Entry 7CWT (electron microscopy, 3.70 A resolution); this record covers chains A and D of the 15 polymer chains in the assembly.

== Chain A ==
Name: Spike glycoprotein
Source organism: Severe acute respiratory syndrome coronavirus 2
Reference sequence: P0DTC2 (SPIKE_SARS2); numbering as in UniProt (aligned over 14-1147)
Amino-acid sequence (1134 residues; each row starts with the number of its first residue):
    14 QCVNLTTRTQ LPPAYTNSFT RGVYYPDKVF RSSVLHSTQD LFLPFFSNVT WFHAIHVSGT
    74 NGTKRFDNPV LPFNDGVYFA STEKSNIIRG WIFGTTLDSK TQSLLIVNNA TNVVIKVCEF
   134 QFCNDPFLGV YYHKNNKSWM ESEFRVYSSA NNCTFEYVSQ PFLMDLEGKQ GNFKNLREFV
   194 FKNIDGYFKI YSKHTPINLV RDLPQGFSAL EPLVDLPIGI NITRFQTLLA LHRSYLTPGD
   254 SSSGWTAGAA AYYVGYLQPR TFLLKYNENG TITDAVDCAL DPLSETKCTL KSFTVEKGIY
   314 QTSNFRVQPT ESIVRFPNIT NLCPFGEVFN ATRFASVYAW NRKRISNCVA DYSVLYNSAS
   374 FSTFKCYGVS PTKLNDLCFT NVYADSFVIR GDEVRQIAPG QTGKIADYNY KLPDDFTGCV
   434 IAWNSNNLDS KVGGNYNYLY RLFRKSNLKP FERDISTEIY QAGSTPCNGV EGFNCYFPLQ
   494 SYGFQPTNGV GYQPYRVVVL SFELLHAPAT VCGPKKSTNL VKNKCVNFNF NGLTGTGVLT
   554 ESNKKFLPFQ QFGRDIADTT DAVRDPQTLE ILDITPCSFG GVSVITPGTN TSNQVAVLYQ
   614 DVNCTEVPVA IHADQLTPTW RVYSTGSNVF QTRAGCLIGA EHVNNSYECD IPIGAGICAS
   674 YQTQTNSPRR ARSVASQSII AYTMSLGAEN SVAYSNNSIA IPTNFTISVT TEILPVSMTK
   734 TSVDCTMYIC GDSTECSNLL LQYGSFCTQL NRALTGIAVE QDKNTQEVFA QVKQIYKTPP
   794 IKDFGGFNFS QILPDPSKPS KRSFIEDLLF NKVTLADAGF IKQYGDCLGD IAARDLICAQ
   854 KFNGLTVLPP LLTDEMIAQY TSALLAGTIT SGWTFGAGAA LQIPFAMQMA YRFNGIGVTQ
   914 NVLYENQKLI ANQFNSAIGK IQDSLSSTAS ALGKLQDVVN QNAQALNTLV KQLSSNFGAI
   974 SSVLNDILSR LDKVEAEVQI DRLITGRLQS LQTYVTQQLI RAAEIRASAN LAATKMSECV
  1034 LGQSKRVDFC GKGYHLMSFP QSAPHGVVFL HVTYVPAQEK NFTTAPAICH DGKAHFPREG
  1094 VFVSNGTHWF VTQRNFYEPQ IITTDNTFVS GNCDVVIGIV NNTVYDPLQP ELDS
Not modelled in the structure: 252-255, 328-334, 526-531, 621-640, 677-688, 828-847
Disulfide bonds: Cys15-Cys136, Cys131-Cys166, Cys291-Cys301, Cys336-Cys361, Cys379-Cys432, Cys480-Cys488, Cys617-Cys649, Cys662-Cys671, Cys738-Cys760, Cys743-Cys749, Cys1032-Cys1043, Cys1082-Cys1126
Covalently attached groups: N-acetylglucosamine (NAG) linked to Asn616, Asn717, Asn801, Asn1074, Asn1098
UniProt features mapped onto this chain:
  - region: Asn280 to Cys301 (Putative superantigen), Arg403 to Asp405 (Integrin-binding motif), Asn448 to Phe456 (Immunodominant HLA epitope recognized by the CD8+), Pro681 to Ala684 (Putative superantigen), Ser816 to Tyr837 (Fusion peptide 1), Lys835 to Phe855 (Fusion peptide 2)
  - site (Cleavage): Arg685, Ser686, Arg815, Ser816
  - glycosylation: Asn17 (N-linked (GlcNAc...) (complex) asparagine), Asn61 (N-linked (GlcNAc...) (hybrid) asparagine), Asn74 (N-linked (GlcNAc...) (complex) asparagine), Asn122 (N-linked (GlcNAc...) (hybrid) asparagine), Asn149 (N-linked (GlcNAc...) (complex) asparagine), Asn165 (N-linked (GlcNAc...) (complex) asparagine), Asn234 (N-linked (GlcNAc...) (high mannose) asparagine), Asn282 (N-linked (GlcNAc...) (complex) asparagine), Thr323 (O-linked (GalNAc) threonine), Ser325 (O-linked (HexNAc...) serine), Asn331 (N-linked (GlcNAc...) (complex) asparagine), Asn343 (N-linked (GlcNAc...) (complex) asparagine), Asn603 (N-linked (GlcNAc...) (hybrid) asparagine), Asn616 (N-linked (GlcNAc...) (complex) asparagine), Asn657 (N-linked (GlcNAc...) (complex) asparagine), Thr676 (O-linked (GlcNAc...) threonine), Thr678 (O-linked (GlcNAc...) threonine), Asn709 (N-linked (GlcNAc...) (high mannose) asparagine), Asn717 (N-linked (GlcNAc...) (hybrid) asparagine), Asn801 (N-linked (GlcNAc...) (hybrid) asparagine) and 3 more in UniProt
  - natural variant: Leu18 (L18F: In strain: Beta/B.1.351, Gamma/P.1 and 1 more), Thr19 (T19I: In strain: Omicron/BQ.1.1, Omicron/XBB.1.5 and 1 more; T19R: In strain: Delta/B.1.617.2, Omicron/BA.2 and 4 more), Thr20 (T20N: In strain: Gamma/P.1), Leu24 to Ala27 (sequence variant, change not given here; In strain: Omicron/BA.2, Omicron/BA.2.12.1 and 6 more), Pro26 (P26S: In strain: Gamma/P.1), Gln52 (Q52H: In strain: Omicron/EG.5.1), Ala67 (A67V: In strain: Eta/B.1.525, Omicron/BA.1), His69 to Val70 (deletion: In strain: Alpha/B.1.1.7, Eta/B.1.525 and 5 more), Gly75 (G75V: In strain: Lambda/C.37), Thr76 (T76I: In strain: Lambda/C.37), Asp80 (D80A: In strain: Beta/B.1.351), Val83 (V83A: In strain: Omicron/XBB.1.5, Omicron/EG.5.1), 79 further natural variant entries in UniProt
  - mutagenesis: His69 to Val70 (Increased incorporation of cleaved spike into virions), Asn121 (N121Q: Partial loss of biliverdin affinity), Arg190 (R190K: Partial loss of biliverdin affinity), Asn234 (N234Q: Increased resistance to neutralizing antibodies), Asn331 (N331Q: Reduced viral infectivity), Asn343 (N343Q: Reduced viral infectivity), Leu452 (L452R: Increased resistance to neutralizing antibodies. Decreases HLA binding to NF9 epitope. Increased binding affinity to human ACE2), Tyr453 (Y453F: Decreased HLA binding to NF9 epitope. Increased binding affinity to human ACE2), Ala475 (A475V: Increased resistance to neutralizing antibodies), Val483 (V483A: Increased resistance to neutralizing antibodies), Glu484 (E484D: Increased replication in human TMEM106B overexpressing cells), Phe490 (F490L: Increased resistance to neutralizing antibodies and human covalescent sera neutralization), 15 further mutagenesis entries in UniProt

== Chain D ==
Name: Light chain Fab of HB27
Source organism: Homo sapiens
Notes: antibody fragment or engineered binder
Amino-acid sequence (111 residues; numbered 2 to 112; the number before each row is that of its first residue):
     2 IVLTQSPTLS LSPGERATLS CRASESVDNY GISFMNWFQQ KPGQAPRLLI YAASNQGSGI
    62 PSRFSGSGSG TDFSLTISSL EPEDFAVYFC QQSKEVPRIF GQGTKVEILK R
Disulfide bonds: Cys22-Cys91

== How chain A and chain D interact ==
Pairs across the interface - 8 pairs, chain A then chain D:
  Val445(A) - Lys95(D)
  Val445(A) - Val97(D)
  Gly446(A) - Lys95(D)
  Tyr449(A) - Asn30(D)  hydrogen bond
  Tyr449(A) - Tyr31(D)  hydrophobic
  Tyr449(A) - Gly32(D)
  Tyr449(A) - Phe35(D)
  Thr500(A) - Arg99(D)
Also at the interface, not in a pair above, chain A (5 interface residues in all): Gln498
Also at the interface, not in a pair above, chain D (8 interface residues in all): Glu96

== Summary ==
5 residues of chain A and 8 residues of chain D are in contact; the contacts include 1 hydrogen bond. The
hydrogen-bonded pair is Tyr449(A)-Asn30(D). N-acetylglucosamine is covalently linked to Asn616(A), Asn717(A),
Asn801(A), Asn1074(A) and Asn1098(A). UniProt lists 29 mutagenesis sites on chain A.
Here chain A is Spike glycoprotein (Severe acute respiratory syndrome coronavirus 2) and chain D is Light
chain Fab of HB27 (Homo sapiens). Entry 7CWT (SARS-CoV-2 Spike protein in complex with hb27 and fc05 Fab
cocktail) was determined by electron microscopy, deposited together with 7CWS and 7CWU.
